Entry 5X4Q (X-ray diffraction, 2.00 A resolution); this record covers chain A.

# Chain A
Molecule: B-cell lymphoma 6 protein
From: Homo sapiens
UniProt: P41182 (BCL6_HUMAN); residue numbers follow UniProt; this construct covers 5-129
Amino-acid sequence (141 residues; numbered -11 to 129; the number before each row is that of its first residue; numbers below 1 keep their minus sign (Leu-11 is residue -11)):
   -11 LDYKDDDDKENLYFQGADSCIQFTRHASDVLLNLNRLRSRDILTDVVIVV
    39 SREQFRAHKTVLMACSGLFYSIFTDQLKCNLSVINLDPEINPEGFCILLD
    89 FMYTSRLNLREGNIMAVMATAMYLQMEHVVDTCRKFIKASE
Unresolved in the structure: -11 to -1
Construct notes: expression tag (-11 to 4)
Swiss-Prot annotation at these positions:
  - mutagenesis: Asn21 (N21K: Abolishes interaction with NCOR2 and HDAC2, no effect on interaction with CTBP1 and transcriptional autoinhibition; when associated with A-116 and 376-Q--Q-379), Ser59 (S59A: Abolished ubiquitination by the SCF(FBXL17) complex), His116 (H116A: Abolishes interaction with NCOR2 and HDAC2, no effect on interaction with CTBP1 and transcriptional autoinhibition; when associated with K-21 and 376-Q--Q-379)
Ion coordination: K+: Ser39, Pro76, Glu77, Ile78
Ligand contacts: 7Z6 (5-[[5-chloranyl-2-(pyridin-3-ylmethylamino)pyrimidin-4-yl]amino]-1,3-dihydroindol-2-one): Asn21, Arg24, Leu25, Arg28

# Overview
Chain A binds compound 7Z6. Ser39, Pro76, Glu77 and Ile78 coordinate K+. Curated annotation (UniProt) lists 3
mutagenesis sites.
Chain A is B-cell lymphoma 6 protein (Homo sapiens); the structure, Crystal structure of the BCL6 BTB domain
in complex with Compound 7, was determined by X-ray diffraction (same publication as 5X4M, 5X4N, 5X4O and
5X4P).
